9CP2 - chains C and M of the 7 polymer chains in the assembly; structure by electron microscopy, 2.94 A resolution.

# Chain C
Name: CRISPR-associated aCascade subunit Cas7/Csa2 2
Source organism: Saccharolobus solfataricus P2
UniProtKB: Q97Y91 (CSA2B_SACS2); residue numbers follow UniProt; this construct covers 1-321
Chain sequence (321 residues; row label = number of the first residue in the row):
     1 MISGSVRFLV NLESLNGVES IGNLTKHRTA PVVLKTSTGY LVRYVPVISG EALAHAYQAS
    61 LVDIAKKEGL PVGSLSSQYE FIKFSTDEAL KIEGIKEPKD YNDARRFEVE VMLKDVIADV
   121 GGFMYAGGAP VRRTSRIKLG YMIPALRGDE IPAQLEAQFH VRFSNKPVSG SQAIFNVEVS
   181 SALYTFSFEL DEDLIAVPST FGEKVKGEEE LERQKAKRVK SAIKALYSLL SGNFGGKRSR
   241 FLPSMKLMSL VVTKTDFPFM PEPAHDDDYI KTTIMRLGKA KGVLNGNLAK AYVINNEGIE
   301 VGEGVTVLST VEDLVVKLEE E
Disordered / not traced: 169-172
Curated features (UniProtKB/Swiss-Prot):
  - mutagenesis: His-160 (H160A: Significantly reduced affinity for crRNA)

# Chain M
Molecule: 11-nt DNA strand
Source organism: Saccharolobus solfataricus
Sequence (11 nucleotides; numbered 14 to 24; the number before each row is that of its first residue):
    14 TTTTCCTCGA A

# Interface between chain C and chain M
Pairs across the interface (7):
  Asn-23(C) / DT14(M)  sugar contact
  Thr-25(C) / DT14(M)  base contact
  Met-124(C) / DG22(M)  hydrogen bond to the base
  Ala-126(C) / DG22(M)  sugar contact
  Gly-127(C) / DG22(M)  sugar contact
  Gly-127(C) / DA23(M)  sugar contact
  Phe-175(C) / DT14(M)  base contact
Other interface residues (no listed pair), chain C (12 interface residues in all): Ser-20, Gly-22, Leu-24, Ser-85, Gly-128, Arg-132
Other interface residues (no listed pair), chain M (4 interface residues in all): DC21

# Summary
The interface between chain C and chain M involves 12 residues on one side and 4 on the other; the contacts
include 1 hydrogen bond. The hydrogen-bonded pair is Met-124(C)/DG22(M). UniProt lists one mutagenesis site on
chain C.
Here chain C is CRISPR-associated aCascade subunit Cas7/Csa2 2 (Saccharolobus solfataricus P2) and chain M is
an 11-nt DNA strand (Saccharolobus solfataricus). Entry 9CP2 (Post-targeting aCASCADE Type IA CRISPR_Cas
Surveillance Complexes) was determined by electron microscopy.
